PDB entry 3TZW | X-ray diffraction, 2.60 A resolution | chains A and D

== Chain A ==
Name: Polyketide synthase PKS13
Source organism: Mycobacterium tuberculosis
Notes: EC 2.3.1.-; fragment: Acyltransferase domain
UniProtKB: O53579 (O53579_MYCTU); numbering as in UniProt (aligned over 576-1062)
Chain sequence (491 residues; row label = number of the first residue in the row):
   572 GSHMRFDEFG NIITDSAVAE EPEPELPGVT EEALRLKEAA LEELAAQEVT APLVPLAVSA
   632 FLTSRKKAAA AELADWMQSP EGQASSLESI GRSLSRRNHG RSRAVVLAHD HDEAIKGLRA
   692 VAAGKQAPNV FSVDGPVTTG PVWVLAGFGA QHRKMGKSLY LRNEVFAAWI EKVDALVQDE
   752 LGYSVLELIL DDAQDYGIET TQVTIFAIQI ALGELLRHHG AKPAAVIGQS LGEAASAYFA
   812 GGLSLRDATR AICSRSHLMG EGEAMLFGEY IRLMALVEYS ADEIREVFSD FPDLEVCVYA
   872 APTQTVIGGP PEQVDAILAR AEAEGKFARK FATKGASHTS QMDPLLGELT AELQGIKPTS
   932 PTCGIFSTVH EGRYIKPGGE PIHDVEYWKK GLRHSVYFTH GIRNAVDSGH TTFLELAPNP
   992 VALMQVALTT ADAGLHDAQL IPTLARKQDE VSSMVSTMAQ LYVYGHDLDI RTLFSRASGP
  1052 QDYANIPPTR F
Unresolved in the structure: 572-595
Construct notes: expression tag (572-575)
Reported in the primary citation:
  - catalytic residues: F719, L802 (proposed by the authors, not directly observed)

== Chain D ==
Name: 12-residue peptide
Source organism: Escherichia coli
Chain sequence (12 residues; each row starts with the number of its first residue):
     1 SDKENFWGMA VA
Unresolved in the structure: 1, 12

== Chain A / chain D interface ==
Pairs across the interface - 17 pairs, chain A then chain D:
  L624(A) - W7(D)  hydrophobic
  L678(A) - W7(D)
  H680(A) - F6(D)
  P699(A) - W7(D)
  P699(A) - M9(D)
  N700(A) - W7(D)
  F702(A) - W7(D)
  F702(A) - M9(D)  hydrophobic
  P991(A) - E4(D)
  P1013(A) - G8(D)
  Q1019(A) - E4(D)
  Q1019(A) - N5(D)
  Q1019(A) - F6(D)
  S1027(A) - F6(D)
  S1027(A) - W7(D)
  Q1031(A) - W7(D)  hydrogen bond (side chain-backbone)
  Q1031(A) - G8(D)
Other interface residues (no listed pair), chain A (13 interface residues in all): M995, L1011
Other interface residues (no listed pair), chain D (7 interface residues in all): D2

== In short ==
Chain A and chain D form an interface of 13 and 7 residues respectively; the contacts include 1 hydrogen bond.
The hydrogen-bonded pair is Q1031(A)-W7(D). The paper reports catalytic residues F719(A) and L802(A).
Here chain A is Polyketide synthase PKS13 (Mycobacterium tuberculosis) and chain D is a 12-residue peptide
(Escherichia coli). Entry 3TZW (Crystal structure of a fragment containing the acyltransferase domain of Pks13
from Mycobacterium tuberculosis in the ...) was determined by X-ray diffraction together with 3TZX, 3TZY and
3TZZ from the same study.
